Entry 8ES8 (electron microscopy, 2.65 A resolution); this record covers chains A and N of the 11 polymer chains in the assembly.

Chain A:
Protein: PN45545 TCR alpha chain
From: Homo sapiens
Amino-acid sequence (278 residues; row label = number of the first residue in the row; numbers below 1 keep their minus sign (Met-19 is residue -19)):
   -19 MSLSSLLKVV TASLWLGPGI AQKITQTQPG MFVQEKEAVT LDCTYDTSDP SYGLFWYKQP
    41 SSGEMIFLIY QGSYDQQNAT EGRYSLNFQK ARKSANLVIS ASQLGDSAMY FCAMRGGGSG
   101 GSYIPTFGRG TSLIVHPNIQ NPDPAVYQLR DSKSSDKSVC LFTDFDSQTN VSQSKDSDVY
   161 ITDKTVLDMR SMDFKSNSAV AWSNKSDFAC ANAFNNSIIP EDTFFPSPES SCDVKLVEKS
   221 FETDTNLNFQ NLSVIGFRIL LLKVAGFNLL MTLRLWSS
Disordered / not traced: -19 to 1
Cystine bridges: Cys23-Cys92, Cys140-Cys190
Glycans and other covalent adducts: N-acetylglucosamine (NAG) linked to Asn58, Asn150, Asn184, Asn195

Chain N:
Protein: MHC class I antigen
From: Homo sapiens
UniProtKB: Q861F7 (Q861F7_HUMAN); residue numbers follow UniProt; this construct covers 1-276
Amino-acid sequence (277 residues; each row starts with the number of its first residue; numbering starts at 0):
     0 MGSHSMRYFF TSVSRPGRGE PRFIAVGYVD DTQFVRFDSD AASQRMEPRA PWIEQEGPEY
    60 WDGETRKVKA HSQTHRVDLG TLRGYYNQSE AGSHTVQRMY GCDVGSDWRF LRGYHQYAYD
   120 GKDYIALKED LRSWTAADMA AQTTKHKWEA AHVAEQLRAY LEGTCVEWLR RYLENGKETL
   180 QRTDAPKTHM THHAVSDHEA TLRCWALSFY PAEITLTWQR DGEDQTQDTE LVETRPAGDG
   240 TFQKWAAVVV PSGQEQRYTC HVQHEGLPKP LTLRWEP
Disordered / not traced: 0, 276
Sequence notes: initiating methionine (0)
Cystine bridges: Cys101-Cys164, Cys203-Cys259

Interface between chain A and chain N:
Pairs across the interface (17; chain A residue first):
  Ser28(A) with Arg170(N), hydrogen bond (backbone-side chain)
  Pro30(A) with Glu166(N); Trp167(N); Arg170(N)
  Ser31(A) with Thr163(N)
  Tyr54(A) with Gly162(N); Thr163(N); Glu166(N)
  Gly97(A) with Lys66(N)
  Gly98(A) with Gly62(N); Lys66(N)
  Ser99(A) with Glu58(N); Tyr59(N); Gly62(N); Glu63(N), hydrogen bond; Lys66(N), hydrogen bond
  Tyr103(A) with Arg65(N)
Other interface residues (no listed pair), chain A (9 interface residues in all): Gly100

Overview:
9 residues of chain A and 11 residues of chain N are in contact, with 3 hydrogen bonds. Polar pairs include
Ser28(A)-Arg170(N), Ser99(A)-Glu63(N) and Ser99(A)-Lys66(N). N-acetylglucosamine is covalently linked to
Asn58(A), Asn150(A), Asn184(A) and Asn195(A).
Here chain A is PN45545 TCR alpha chain and chain N is MHC class I antigen, both from Homo sapiens. Entry 8ES8
(CryoEM structure of PN45545 TCR-CD3 in complex with HLA-A2 MAGEA4 (230-239)) was determined by electron
microscopy together with 8ES7, 8ES9, 8ESA and 8ESB from the same study.
